8ETC - chains 1 and F of the 42 polymer chains in the assembly; structure by electron microscopy, 3.10 A resolution.

[Chain 1]
Molecule: 3497-nt RNA strand
Organism: Schizosaccharomyces pombe
Sequence (3497 nucleotides; row label = number of the first residue in the row):
     1 AUUUGACCUC AAAUCAGGUA GGACUACGCG CUGAACUUAA GCAUAUCAAU AAGCGCAGGA
    61 AAAGAAAAUA ACCAUGAUUC CCUCAGUAAC GGCGAGUGAA GCGGGAAAAG CUCAAAUUUG
   121 AAAUCUGGCA ACAUUUCUUU UGUUGUCCGA GUUGUAAUUU CAAGAAGCUG CUUUGAGUGU
   181 AGACGAUCGG UCUAAGUUCC UUGGAACAGG ACGUCAGAGA GGGUGAGAAC CCCGUCUUUG
   241 GUCGAUUGGA UAUGCCAUAU AAAGCGCUUU CGAAGAGUCG AGUUGUUUGG GAAUGCAGCU
   301 CUAAAUGGGU GGUAAAUUUC AUCUAAAGCU AAAUAUUGGC GAGAGACCGA UAGCGAACAA
   361 GUAGAGUGAU CGAAAGAUGA AAAGAACUUU GAAAAGAGAG UUAAAUAGUA CGUGAAAUUG
   421 CUGAAAGGGA AGCAUUGGAA AUCAGUCUUA CCUGGGUGAG AUCAGUAGUC UCUUCGCGAG
   481 ACUAUGCACU CUGAACCUGU GGUAGGUCAG CAUCAGUUUU CGGGGGCGGA AAAAGAAUAA
   541 GGGAAGGUGG CUUUCCGGGU UCUGCCUGGG GAGUGUUUAU AGCCCUUGUU GUAAUACGUC
   601 CACUGGGGAC UGAGGACUGC GGCUUCGUGC CAAGGAUGCU GACAUAAUGG UUUUCAAUGG
   661 CCCGUCUUGA AACACGGACC AAGGAGUCUA GCAUCUAUGC GAGUGUUUGG GUGAUGAAAA
   721 CCCAUCCGCG AAAUGAAAGU GAAUGCAGGU GGGAACGCCC UUGUGGCGUG CACCAUCGAC
   781 CGACCCGGAA GUUUGUCAAU GGAAGGGUUU GAGUAAGAGC AUAGCUGUUG GGACCCGAAA
   841 GAUGGUGAAC UAUGCCUGAA UAGGGUGAAG CCAGAGGAAA CUCUGGUGGA GGCUCGUAGA
   901 GAUUCUGACG UGCAAAUCGA UCUUCAAAUU UGGGUAUAGG GGCGAAAGAC UAAUCGAACC
   961 AUCUAGUAGC UGGUUCCUGC CGAAGUUUCC CUCAGGAUAG CAGAAACUCA GAUCAGUUUU
  1021 AUGAGGUAAA GCGAAUGAUU AGAGGUCUUG GGGAAGGAAU UUCCUCAACC UAUUCUCAAA
  1081 CUUUAAAUAU GUAAGACGCC CUUGUCGCUU AAUUGGACGU GGGCCAUCGA AUGAGAGUUU
  1141 CUAGUGGGCC AUUUUUGGUA AGCAGAACUG GCGAUGCGGG AUGAACCGAA CGUGAGGUUA
  1201 AGGUGCCGGA AUGUACGCUC AUCAGACACC AGAAAAGGUG UUAGUUCAUC UAGACAGCAG
  1261 GACGGUGGCC AUGGAAGUCG GAAUCCGCUA AGGAGUGUGU AACAACUCAC CUGCCGAAUG
  1321 AACUAGCCCU GAAAAUGGAU GGCGCUUAAG CGUACUACCC AUACCUCACC GUCUGGGUUA
  1381 GCUUUGAGAA GCUCAGACGA GUAGGCAGGC GUGGAGGUUU GUGACGAAGC CUUGGGCGUG
  1441 AGCCUGGGUC GAACAGCCUC UAGUGCAGAU CUUGGUGGAA GUAGCAAAUA UUCAAAUGAG
  1501 AACUUUGAAG ACUGAAGUGG GGAAAGGUUC CAUGUGAACA GCAGUUGGAC AUGGGUUAGU
  1561 CGAUCCUAAG AGAUAGGGAA GCUCCGUAUG AAAGUUGCAC GAUUUUUCGU GCCUCCUAUC
  1621 GAAAGGGAAU CCGGUUAAUA UUCCGGAACC AGAAGGUGGA AUCAACACGG CAACGUAAAU
  1681 GAAGUUGGAG ACGUCGGCGG GAGCCCUGGG AAGAGUUCUC UUUUCUUUUU AACAAACCAU
  1741 UGAACCACCC UGAAAUCGGU UUAUCCGGAG CUAGGGUAUG GUGUUUGGAA GAGUUCAGCG
  1801 CCUCAUGCUG AAUCCGGUGC GCUCUCGACG GCCCUUGAAA AUCCAACGGA AGAAUGGACC
  1861 UUCGGGUCCU UGUUUUCACA UCUGGUCGUA CUCAUAACCG CAGCAGGUCU CCAAGGUGAA
  1921 CAGCCUCUAG UUGAUAGAAC AAUGUAGAUA AGGGAAGUCG GCAAAAUGGA UCCGUAACUU
  1981 CGGGAUAAGG AUUGGCUCUA AGGGUUGGGU ACGUUGGGCC UUGGAACCUG AACGGUUGCU
  2041 GGACUGAGCG UGGACCGAUG UCUUUUCUCG CCUUUCGGGG UGAGAAGGGA UGUUGGACCU
  2101 GCUUGGACCU UGGCGGCCGG GAAGUCCUUG GUCGGGCUUU UCUCCUUCUC GGGGAUUAUG
  2161 CUCUUACUGG CGUACGUUUA ACAACCAACU UAGAACUGGU ACGGACAAGG GGAAUCUGAC
  2221 UGUCUAAUUA AAACAUAGCA UUGCGAUGGC CAGAAAGUGG UGUUGACGCA AUGUGAUUUC
  2281 UGCCCAGUGC UCUGAAUGUC AAAGUGAAGA AAUUCAACCA AGCGCGGGUA AACGGCGGGA
  2341 GUAACUAUGA CUCUCUUAAG GUAGCCAAAU GCCUCGUCAU CUAACUAGUG ACGCGCAUGA
  2401 AUGGAUUAAC GAGAUUCCCA CUGUCCCUAU CUACUAUCUA GCGAAACCAC AGCCUGGGGA
  2461 ACGGGCCAGG CAAAAUCAGC GGGGAAAGAA GACCCUGUUG AGCUUGACUC UAGUUUGACA
  2521 UUGUGAAGAG ACAUAGAGGG UGUAGGAUAA GUGGGAGUAU GUUUCGGCAU ACGCCGGUGA
  2581 AAUACCACUA CCUUUAUCGU UUCUUUACUU AAUCAAUGAA GCGGAAUUGG GAUUUAUUUC
  2641 CCAUAUUCUA GCGUUAAAGU UUCUUCGCGA ACUGAUCCGC GUUGAUGACA UUGUCAGGUG
  2701 GGGAGUUUGG CUGGGGCGGC ACAUCUGUUA AAAGAUAACG CAGGUGUCCU AAGGGGGACU
  2761 CAUCGAGAAC AGAAAUCUCG AGUAGAAUAA AAGGGUAAAA GUCCCCUUGA UUUUGAUUUU
  2821 CAGUGUGAAU ACAAACCAUG AAAGUGUGGC CUAUCGAUCC UUUGUUCCCU CGAAAUUUGA
  2881 GGACAGAGGU GCCAGAAAAG UUACCACAGG GAUAACUGGC UUGUGGCAGC CAAGCGUUCA
  2941 UAGCGACGUU GCUUUUUGAU UCUUCGAUGU CGGCUCUUCC UAUCAUACCG AAGCAGAAUU
  3001 CGGUAAGCGU UGGAUUGUUC ACCCACUAAU AGGGAACGUG AGCUGGGUUU AGACCGUCGU
  3061 GAGACAGGUU AGUUUUACCC UACUGAUGAA GUGUCGUCGC AAUGGUAAUU CAACUUAGUA
  3121 CGAGAGGAAC CGUUGAUUCA GAUCAUUGGU AUUUGCGGCU GCCUGACAAG GCAAUGCCGC
  3181 GGAGCUAUCA UCUGCCGGAU AACGGCUGAA CGCCUCUAAG CCAGAAUCCG UGCCAGAAAG
  3241 CGACGAUUUU UUGGUCCGCA UGAUUUAUAU GUAUAAAAAU AGAGGUAGGA CUUGUUCCUA
  3301 CUCUCCUGUA UCGUAGAAGA UGGGCGAUGG UUGAUGAAAC GGAAGUGUUU UAUUGACUUG
  3361 UCCAUGAAAU UCCAUUGAAA UCUUGUGCGG AAUCGAAUCC AUUGCAUACG ACUUUAAUGU
  3421 GGAACGGGGU AUUGUAAGCA GUAGAGUAGC CUUGUUGUUA CGAUCUGCUG AGAUUAAGCC
  3481 UUUGUUCCCA AGAUUUG
Unresolved in the structure: 37-45, 92-95, 288-293, 313-318, 446-505, 552-573, 668-671, 761-763, 789-802, 897-928, 986-999, 1024-1089, 1095-1129, 1381-1387, 1594-1617, 1662-1665, 1740-1745, 1834, 1853-1873, 1919-1921, 1968-2209, 2217-2412, 2485-2916, 2936-2942, 2954-2971, 3015-3021, 3036-3041, 3050-3078, 3249-3270, 3287-3300, 3375-3394, 3442-3464
Sequence notes: conflict C1746 (U7796 in 157310483)

[Chain F]
Protein: 60S ribosomal protein L7-B
Organism: Schizosaccharomyces pombe
UniProt: P25457 (RL7B_SCHPO); residue numbers follow UniProt; this construct covers 1-250
Amino-acid sequence (250 residues; each row starts with the number of its first residue):
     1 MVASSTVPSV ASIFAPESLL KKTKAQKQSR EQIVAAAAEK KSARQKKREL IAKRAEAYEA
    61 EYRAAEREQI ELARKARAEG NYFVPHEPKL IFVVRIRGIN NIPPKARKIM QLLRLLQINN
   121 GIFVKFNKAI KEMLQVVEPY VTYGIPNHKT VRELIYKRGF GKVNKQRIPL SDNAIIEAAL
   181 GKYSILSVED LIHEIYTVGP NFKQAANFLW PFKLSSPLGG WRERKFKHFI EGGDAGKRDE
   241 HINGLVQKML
Unresolved in the structure: 1-32

[How chain 1 and chain F interact]
Residue-residue contacts - 100 pairs, chain 1 then chain F:
  U518(1) with Lys157(F), salt bridge to the phosphate; Leu250(F), phosphate contact
  U519(1) with Leu218(F), phosphate contact
  U520(1) with Leu218(F), phosphate contact
  C527(1) with Arg67(F), hydrogen bond to the phosphate
  G528(1) with Arg67(F), salt bridge to the phosphate; Ile70(F), phosphate contact; Arg74(F), salt bridge to the phosphate
  G529(1) with Arg74(F), salt bridge to the phosphate; Arg77(F), salt bridge to the phosphate
  A530(1) with Arg77(F), salt bridge to the phosphate
  A531(1) with Arg74(F), hydrogen bond to the base; Arg77(F), salt bridge to the phosphate
  U599(1) with Asn147(F), phosphate contact
  C600(1) with Asn147(F), hydrogen bond to the phosphate; Lys149(F), salt bridge to the phosphate
  C601(1) with Lys149(F), salt bridge to the phosphate; Arg152(F), salt bridge to the phosphate
  A602(1) with Arg152(F), base contact; Glu189(F), base contact
  C620(1) with Arg44(F), salt bridge to the phosphate; Asp172(F), hydrogen bond to the sugar
  G621(1) with Arg44(F), salt bridge to the phosphate; Arg48(F), salt bridge to the phosphate
  G622(1) with Arg48(F), salt bridge to the phosphate
  A1015(1) with Lys108(F), sugar contact; Leu112(F), base contact
  G1016(1) with Pro104(F), sugar contact; Lys108(F), salt bridge to the phosphate
  U1017(1) with Lys105(F), phosphate contact; Lys108(F), sugar contact; Ile109(F), sugar contact; Leu112(F), base contact; Met133(F), base contact
  U1018(1) with Lys105(F), salt bridge to the phosphate; Ala129(F), hydrogen bond to the sugar; Glu132(F), hydrogen bond to the sugar; Met133(F), hydrogen bond to the sugar
  U1019(1) with Lys128(F), phosphate contact; Glu132(F), phosphate contact
  U1020(1) with Lys128(F), phosphate contact
  A1131(1) with Asn127(F), sugar contact; Ile130(F), sugar contact
  U1132(1) with Leu112(F), hydrogen bond to the sugar; Lys203(F), salt bridge to the phosphate
  G1133(1) with Gln111(F), sugar contact; Leu112(F), sugar contact; Arg114(F), sugar contact; Lys203(F), phosphate contact; Asn207(F), hydrogen bond to the phosphate
  A1134(1) with Lys162(F), salt bridge to the phosphate; Asn207(F), phosphate contact
  G1135(1) with Lys165(F), sugar contact
  G1170(1) with Pro104(F), phosphate contact
  G1171(1) with Asn101(F), sugar contact
  G1188(1) with Arg97(F), salt bridge to the phosphate; Phe226(F), phosphate contact
  A1189(1) with Arg97(F), phosphate contact; Gly98(F), hydrogen bond to the phosphate; Asn100(F), base contact; Phe226(F), phosphate contact
  A1190(1) with Gly98(F), phosphate contact; Ile99(F), hydrogen bond to the phosphate; Asn100(F), hydrogen bond to the sugar
  G1197(1) with Ser215(F), hydrogen bond to the base
  U1198(1) with Ser216(F), hydrogen bond to the sugar; Pro217(F), hydrogen bond to the sugar; Leu218(F), phosphate contact; Gly219(F), phosphate contact
  U1199(1) with Ser216(F), sugar contact; Pro217(F), phosphate contact; Gly219(F), hydrogen bond to the phosphate; Gly220(F), hydrogen bond to the phosphate; Trp221(F), hydrogen bond to the sugar
  A1200(1) with Trp221(F), sugar contact; Arg222(F), phosphate contact; Lys225(F), phosphate contact; Phe226(F), sugar contact
  A1201(1) with Glu223(F), phosphate contact; Arg224(F), phosphate contact; Lys225(F), hydrogen bond to the phosphate
  G1202(1) with Arg224(F), salt bridge to the phosphate
  A1363(1) with Ile118(F), sugar contact
  C1364(1) with Gln117(F), hydrogen bond to the phosphate; Ile118(F), sugar contact; Asn119(F), hydrogen bond to the sugar; Leu214(F), hydrogen bond to the sugar; Ser215(F), sugar contact; Ser216(F), hydrogen bond to the base
  C1365(1) with Gln117(F), phosphate contact; Arg158(F), hydrogen bond to the phosphate; Lys213(F), salt bridge to the phosphate; Leu214(F), sugar contact; Ser215(F), sugar contact
  U1366(1) with Arg158(F), salt bridge to the phosphate
  A1395(1) with Gln166(F), hydrogen bond to the base; Ile168(F), sugar contact
  G1396(1) with Gln166(F), sugar contact; Arg167(F), hydrogen bond to the sugar
  A1397(1) with Arg167(F), salt bridge to the phosphate
Interface residues without a listed pair, chain 1 (47 interface residues in all): U1169, C1355, G1375
Interface residues without a listed pair, chain F (58 interface residues in all): Ile96, Trp210

[In short]
47 residues of chain 1 and 58 residues of chain F are in contact, with 26 hydrogen bonds and 23 salt bridges.
Polar pairs include A531(1)-Arg74(F), G1197(1)-Ser215(F) and C1364(1)-Ser216(F).
Here chain 1 is a 3497-nt RNA strand and chain F is 60S ribosomal protein L7-B, both from Schizosaccharomyces
pombe. Entry 8ETC (Fkbp39 associated nascent 60S ribosome State 4) was determined by electron microscopy,
deposited together with 8ESQ, 8ESR, 8ETG, 8ETH, 8ETI, 8ETJ and 3 further entries.
